6MMK - chains B and C of the 4 polymer chains in the assembly; structure by electron microscopy, 6.08 A resolution (low resolution: residue-level contacts below are approximate; hydrogen-bond / salt-bridge calls are withheld).

# Chain B
Protein: Glutamate receptor ionotropic, NMDA 2A
From: Rattus norvegicus
Reference sequence: Q00959 (NMDE1_RAT); residue numbers follow UniProt; this construct covers 1-837
Sequence (837 residues; row label = number of the first residue in the row):
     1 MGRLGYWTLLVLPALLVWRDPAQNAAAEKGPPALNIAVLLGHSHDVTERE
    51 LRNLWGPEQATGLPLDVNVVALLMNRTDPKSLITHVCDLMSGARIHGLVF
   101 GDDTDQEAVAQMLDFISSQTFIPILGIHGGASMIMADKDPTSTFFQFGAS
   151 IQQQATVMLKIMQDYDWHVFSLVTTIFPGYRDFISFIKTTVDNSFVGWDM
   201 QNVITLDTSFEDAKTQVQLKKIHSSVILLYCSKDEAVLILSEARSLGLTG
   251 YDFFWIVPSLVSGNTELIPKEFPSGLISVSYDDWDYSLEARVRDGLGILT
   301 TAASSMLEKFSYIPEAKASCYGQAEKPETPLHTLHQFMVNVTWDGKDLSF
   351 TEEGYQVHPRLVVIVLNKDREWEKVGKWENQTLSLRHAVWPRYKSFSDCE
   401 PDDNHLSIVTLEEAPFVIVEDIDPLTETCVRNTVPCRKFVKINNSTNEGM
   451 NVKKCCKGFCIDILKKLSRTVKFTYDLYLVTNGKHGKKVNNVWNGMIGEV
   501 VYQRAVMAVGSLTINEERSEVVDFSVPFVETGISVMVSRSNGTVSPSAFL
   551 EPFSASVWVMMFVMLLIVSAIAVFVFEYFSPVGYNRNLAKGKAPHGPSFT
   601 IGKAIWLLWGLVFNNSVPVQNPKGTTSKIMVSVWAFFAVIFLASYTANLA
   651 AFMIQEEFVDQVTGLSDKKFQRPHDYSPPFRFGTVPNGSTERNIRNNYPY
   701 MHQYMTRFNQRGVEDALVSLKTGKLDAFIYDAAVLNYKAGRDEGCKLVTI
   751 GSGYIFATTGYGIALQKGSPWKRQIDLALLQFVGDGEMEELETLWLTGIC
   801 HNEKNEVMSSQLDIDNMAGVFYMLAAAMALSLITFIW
Disordered / not traced: 1-33, 324-329, 580-597, 801-808
Sequence notes: conflict Thr758 (Ser in Q00959)
Disulfides: Cys87-Cys320, Cys429-Cys455
Covalent attachments: N-acetylglucosamine (NAG) linked to Asn75, Asn340, Asn380, Asn443, Asn444, Asn687

# Chain C
Protein: Glutamate receptor ionotropic, NMDA 1
From: Rattus norvegicus
Reference sequence: P35439 (NMDZ1_RAT), isoform P35439-5; numbering as in UniProt (aligned over 1-838)
Sequence (838 residues; numbered 1 to 838; the number before each row is that of its first residue):
     1 MSTMHLLTFALLFSCSFARAACDPKIVNIGAVLSTRKHEQMFREAVNQAN
    51 KRHGSWKIQLNATSVTHKPNAIQMALSVCEDLISSQVYAILVSHPPTPND
   101 HFTPTPVSYTAGFYRIPVLGLTTRMSIYSDKSIHLSFLRTVPPYSHQSSV
   151 WFEMMRVYNWNHIILLVSDDHEGRAAQKRLETLLEERESKAEKVLQFDPG
   201 TKNVTALLMEARELEARVIILSASEDDAATVYRAAAMLNMTGSGYVWLVG
   251 EREISGNALRYAPDGIIGLQLINGKNESAHISDAVGVVAQAVHELLEKEN
   301 ITDPPRGCVGNTNIWKTGPLFKRVLMSSKYADGVTGRVEFNEDGDRKFAN
   351 YSIMNLQNRKLVQVGIYNGTHVIPNDRKIIWPGGETEKPRGYQMSTRLKI
   401 VTIHQEPFVYVKPTMSDGTCKEEFTVNGDPVKKVICTGPNDTSPGSPRHT
   451 VPQCCYGFCIDLLIKLARTMNFTYEVHLVADGKFGTQERVNNSNKKEWNG
   501 MMGELLSGQADMIVAPLTINNERAQYIEFSKPFKYQGLTILVKKEIPRST
   551 LDSFMQPFQSTLWLLVGLSVHVVAVMLYLLDRFSPFGRFKVNSEEEEEDA
   601 LTLSSAMWFSWGVLLNSGIGEGAPRSFSARILGMVWAGFAMIIVASYTAN
   651 LAAFLVLDRPEERITGINDPRLRNPSDKFIYATVKQSSVDIYFRRQVELS
   701 TMYRHMEKHNYESAAEAIQAVRDNKLHAFIWDSAVLEFEASQKCDLVTTG
   751 ELFFRSGFGIGMRKDSPWKQNVSLSILKSHENGFMEDLDKTWVRYQECDS
   801 RSNAPATLTFENMAGVFMLVAGGIVAGIFLIFIEIAYK
Disordered / not traced: 1-24, 586-600, 798-806
UniProt features mapped onto this chain:
  - region: Leu603 to Pro624 (Pore-forming)
  - binding site (glycine): Pro516, Thr518, Arg523, Ser688, Asp732
  - glycosylation (N-linked (GlcNAc...) asparagine): Asn61, Asn203, Asn239, Asn276, Asn300, Asn350, Asn368, Asn440, Asn471, Asn491, Asn674, Asn771
Disulfides: Cys420-Cys454, Cys436-Cys455
Covalent attachments: N-acetylglucosamine (NAG) linked to Asn61, Asn203, Asn239, Asn276, Asn300, Asn350, Asn368, Asn440, Asn471, Asn491, Asn771

# Interface between chain B and chain C
Residue-residue contacts - 88 pairs, chain B then chain C:
  Ile514(B) - Leu777(C)
  Asn515(B) - Leu777(C)
  Glu516(B) - Leu777(C)
  Glu516(B) - Lys778(C)
  Ser519(B) - Gln770(C)
  Ser519(B) - Leu777(C)
  Phe524(B) - Lys531(C)
  Pro527(B) - Pro532(C)
  Glu530(B) - Tyr535(C)
  Glu530(B) - Gln536(C)
  Glu530(B) - Arg755(C)
  Glu530(B) - Ser756(C)
  Glu551(B) - Thr807(C)
  Glu551(B) - Leu808(C)
  Pro552(B) - Thr807(C)
  Pro552(B) - Leu808(C)
  Pro552(B) - Thr809(C)
  Ser554(B) - Phe810(C)
  Ser556(B) - Phe810(C)
  Val557(B) - Thr809(C)
  Val557(B) - Phe810(C)
  Met560(B) - Phe817(C)
  Met564(B) - Phe817(C)
  Met564(B) - Val820(C)
  Met564(B) - Ile824(C)
  Ile571(B) - Ile828(C)
  Phe574(B) - Phe832(C)
  Tyr578(B) - Ile835(C)
  Tyr578(B) - Lys838(C)
  Leu611(B) - Ser617(C)
  Leu611(B) - Gly618(C)
  Asn614(B) - Asn616(C)
  Asn614(B) - Ser617(C)
  Asn621(B) - Ile619(C)
  Asn621(B) - Gly620(C)
  Lys623(B) - Trp608(C)
  Lys623(B) - Gly620(C)
  Gly624(B) - Ile831(C)
  Thr625(B) - Trp608(C)
  Thr626(B) - Ile831(C)
  Lys628(B) - Trp608(C)
  Lys628(B) - Ile619(C)
  Lys628(B) - Gly620(C)
  Lys628(B) - Glu621(C)
  Ser632(B) - Leu615(C)
  Val633(B) - Val820(C)
  Ala635(B) - Leu615(C)
  Ala635(B) - Ser617(C)
  Phe637(B) - Val816(C)
  Val639(B) - Leu615(C)
  Ala643(B) - Thr648(C)
  Ala643(B) - Leu651(C)
  Thr646(B) - Thr648(C)
  Ala647(B) - Leu651(C)
  Ala647(B) - Ala652(C)
  Ala647(B) - Leu655(C)
  Ala650(B) - Val656(C)
  Ala651(B) - Val656(C)
  Ile654(B) - Val656(C)
  Ile654(B) - Arg659(C)
  Asn697(B) - Glu781(C)
  Tyr754(B) - Glu786(C)
  Tyr754(B) - Asp789(C)
  Ile755(B) - Glu786(C)
  Phe756(B) - Glu786(C)
  Thr758(B) - Tyr535(C)
  Thr758(B) - His780(C)
  Lys772(B) - Lys769(C)
  Arg773(B) - Ala524(C)
  Arg773(B) - Gln525(C)
  Arg773(B) - Glu528(C)
  Arg773(B) - Lys764(C)
  Leu777(B) - Asn521(C)
  Leu777(B) - Ala524(C)
  Leu777(B) - Gln525(C)
  Leu780(B) - Ile519(C)
  Leu780(B) - Asn520(C)
  Leu780(B) - Asn521(C)
  Leu780(B) - Ala524(C)
  Leu780(B) - Phe529(C)
  Gln781(B) - Asn521(C)
  Val783(B) - Tyr692(C)
  Val783(B) - Phe754(C)
  Gly784(B) - Tyr692(C)
  Gly784(B) - Arg695(C)
  Asp785(B) - Gln696(C)
  Gly786(B) - Tyr692(C)
  Gly786(B) - Gln696(C)
Also at the interface, not in a pair above, chain B (63 interface residues in all): Ser525, Phe553, Pro618, Phe636, Ile640, Ser644, Asn648, Asn696, Ala757, Thr759, Gly760, Lys767, Glu789
Also at the interface, not in a pair above, chain C (59 interface residues in all): Tyr526, Met555, Leu752, Leu774, Asn782, Met813

# Overview
63 residues of chain B face 59 of chain C across their interface. N-acetylglucosamine is covalently linked to
Asn75(B), Asn340(B), Asn380(B), Asn443(B), Asn444(B) and Asn687(B). Covalently linked N-acetylglucosamine: at
Asn61(C), Asn203(C), Asn239(C), Asn276(C), Asn300(C) and Asn350(C) and 5 more.
Here chain B is Glutamate receptor ionotropic, NMDA 2A and chain C is Glutamate receptor ionotropic, NMDA 1,
both from Rattus norvegicus. Entry 6MMK (Diheteromeric NMDA receptor GluN1/GluN2A in the '1-Knuckle'
conformation, in complex with glycine and glutamate, in the ...) was determined by electron microscopy (same
publication as 6MM9, 6MMA, 6MMB, 6MMG, 6MMH, 6MMI and 12 further entries).
